Entry 3IIU (X-ray diffraction, 1.45 A resolution); this record covers chain M.

# Chain M
Molecule: Peridinin-chlorophyll a-binding protein 1, chloroplastic
Source organism: Amphidinium carterae
Reference sequence: P80484 (PCP1_AMPCA); residues 0-150 here correspond to UniProt positions 57-207 (UniProt number = residue number + 57)
Sequence (151 residues; numbered 0 to 150; the number before each row is that of its first residue; numbering starts at 0):
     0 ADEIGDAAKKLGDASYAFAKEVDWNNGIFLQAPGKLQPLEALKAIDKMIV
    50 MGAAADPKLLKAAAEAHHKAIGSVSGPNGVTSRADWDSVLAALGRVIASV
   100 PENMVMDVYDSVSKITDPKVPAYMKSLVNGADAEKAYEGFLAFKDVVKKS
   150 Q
Differences from the reference sequence: variant Ser87 (Asn144 in P80484), Asn128 (Ser185 in P80484); engineered mutation Leu89 (Asn146 in P80484)
Metal / ion sites: Cd2+ site 1: Glu2, Asp5; Cd2+ site 2 near Asp5 (its only coordinating residue here); Cd2+ site 3: Asn102, Asp106; Cd2+ site 4 near Asp116 (its only coordinating residue here)
Ligand contacts:
  - chlorophyll a (CLA): Leu10, Ser14, Phe17, Trp23, Leu41, Ile44, Ile48, Leu59, Ala62, Ala63, His66, Ile70, Trp85, Leu89, Leu92, Tyr108, Ala132, Ala135, Tyr136, Phe139
  - J7Z ((2S)-3-[(6-O-alpha-D-galactopyranosyl-beta-D-galactopyranosyl)oxy]-2-[(3Z,6Z,9Z,12Z,15Z)-octadeca-3,6,9,12,15-pentaenoyloxy]propyl (5Z,8Z,11Z,14Z,17Z)-icosa-5,8,11,14,17-pentaenoate): Phe28, Leu29, Pro32, Ile44, Met47, Val107, Tyr108, Val111, Ser112, Thr115, Val119, Pro120, Glu133, Tyr136, Glu137, Leu140
  - peridinin (PID), molecule 1: Phe17, Val21, Trp23, Asn25, Gly26, Phe28, Leu29, Ala31, Pro32, Leu35, Pro37, Ala40, Leu41, Ile44, Ile114, Pro120, Ala121, Met123, Lys124, Val127, Ala132, Glu133, Tyr136
  - peridinin (PID), molecule 2: Trp23, Asn24, Leu41, His66, Ala69, Ile70, Val73, Gly78, Val79, Thr80, Trp85, Val88, Leu89, Leu92, Gly93, Ile96, Glu101, Val104, Met105, Phe139, Phe142, Lys143, Val146, Lys147, Gln150
  - peridinin (PID), molecule 3: Ile27, Phe28, Gln30, Ala31, Pro32, Gly33, Ile44, Met47, Ile48, Asp116, Lys118, Val119, Tyr122, Met123
  - peridinin (PID), molecule 4: Met47, Ile48, Met50, Gly51, Leu59, Lys60, Ala63, Ile96, Val104, Met105, Val107, Tyr108, Tyr136, Phe139, Leu140, Lys143
UniProt features mapped onto this chain:
  - site: His66 (Chlorophyll a binding)

# In short
Chain M binds chlorophyll a, 4 copies of peridinin and compound J7Z. The Cd2+ site 1 is built by Glu2 and
Asp5. Asn102 and Asp106 form the Cd2+ site 3.
Chain M is Peridinin-chlorophyll a-binding protein 1, chloroplastic (Amphidinium carterae); the structure,
Structure of the reconstituted Peridinin-Chlorophyll a-Protein (RFPCP) mutant N89L, was determined by X-ray
diffraction together with 3IIS from the same study.
